Entry 7MJO (electron microscopy, 4.00 A resolution); this record covers chains D and G of the 6 polymer chains in the assembly.

Chain D:
Protein: ATP-sensitive inward rectifier potassium channel 8
From: Rattus norvegicus
UniProtKB: Q63664 (KCNJ8_RAT); residues 1-424 here = UniProt positions 1-424
Chain sequence (424 residues; numbered 1 to 424; the number before each row is that of its first residue):
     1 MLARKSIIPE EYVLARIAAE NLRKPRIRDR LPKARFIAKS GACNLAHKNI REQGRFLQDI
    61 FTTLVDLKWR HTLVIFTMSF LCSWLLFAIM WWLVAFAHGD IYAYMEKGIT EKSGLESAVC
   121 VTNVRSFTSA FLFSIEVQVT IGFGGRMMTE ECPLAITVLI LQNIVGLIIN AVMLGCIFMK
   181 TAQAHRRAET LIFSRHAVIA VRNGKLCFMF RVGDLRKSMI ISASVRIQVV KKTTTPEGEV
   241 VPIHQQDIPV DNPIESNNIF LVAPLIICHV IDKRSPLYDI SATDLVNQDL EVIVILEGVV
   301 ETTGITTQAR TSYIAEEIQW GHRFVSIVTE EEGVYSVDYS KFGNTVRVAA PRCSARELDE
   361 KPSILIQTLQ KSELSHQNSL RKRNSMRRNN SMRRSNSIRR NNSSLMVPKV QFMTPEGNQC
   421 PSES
Disordered / not traced: 1-29, 367-424
Disulfides: Cys120-Cys152
Bound ions: K+: Thr140 (shared with 1 residue of chain A; 1 residue of chain B; 1 residue of chain C)
Residues lining bound ligands:
  - ATP (adenosine-5'-triphosphate), molecule 1: Asn49, Ile50, Arg51
  - ATP, molecule 2: Ile192, Phe193, Ser194, Arg195, Leu215, Tyr339, Phe342, Gly343, Asn344
  - phosphatidylethanolamine (PTY), molecule 1: Leu57, Gln58, Ile60, Phe61, Leu64, Met173
  - phosphatidylethanolamine (PTY), molecule 2: Lys68, Trp69, Arg70, Leu73, Arg187
  - phosphatidylethanolamine (PTY), molecule 3: Glu150, Glu151, Pro153
Swiss-Prot annotation at these positions:
  - motif: Thr140 to Gly145 (Selectivity filter)
  - site: Asn170 (Role in the control of polyamine-mediated channel gating and in the blocking by intracellular magnesium)
  - modified residue: Ser6 (Phosphoserine)

Chain G:
Protein: Isoform SUR2B of ATP-binding cassette sub-family C member 9
From: Rattus norvegicus
UniProtKB: Q63563 (ABCC9_RAT), isoform Q63563-2; residue numbers follow UniProt; this construct covers 1-1545
Chain sequence (1545 residues; each row starts with the number of its first residue):
     1 MSLSFCGNNI SSYNIYHGVL QNPCFVDALN LVPHVFLLFI TFPILFIGWG SQSSKVQIHH
    61 NTWLHFPGHN LRWILTFALL FVHVCEIAEG IVSDSQRASR HLHLFMPAVM GFVATTTSIV
   121 YYHNIETSNF PKLLLALFLY WVMAFITKTI KLVKYWQLGW GMSDLRFCIT GVMVILNGLL
   181 MAVEINVIRV RRYVFFMNPQ KVKPPEDLQD LGVRFLQPFV NLLSKATYWW MNTLIISAHR
   241 KPIDLKAIGK LPIAMRAVTN YVCLKEAYEE QKKKAADHPN RTPSIWLAMY RAFGRPILLS
   301 STFRYLADLL GFAGPLCISG IVQRVNEPKN NTTRFSETLS SKEFLENAHV LAVLLFLALI
   361 LQRTFLQASY YVTIETGINL RGALLAMIYN KILRLSTSNL SMGEMTLGQI NNLVAIETNQ
   421 LMWFLFLCPN LWAMPVQIIM GVILLYNLLG SSALVGAAVI VLLAPIQYFI ATKLAEAQKS
   481 TLDYSTERLK KTNEILKGIK LLKLYAWEHI FCKSVEETRM KELSSLKTFA LYTSLSIFMN
   541 AAIPIAAVLA TFVTHAYASG NNLKPAEAFA SLSLFHILVT PLFLLSTVVR FAVKAIISVQ
   601 KLNEFLLSDE IGEDSWRTGE GTLPFESCKK HTGVQSKPIN RKQPGRYHLD NYEQARRLRP
   661 AETEDVAIKV TNGYFSWGSG LATLSNIDIR IPTGQLTMIV GQVGCGKSSL LLAILGEMQT
   721 LEGKVYWNNV NESEPSFEAT RSRSRYSVAY AAQKPWLLNA TVEENITFGS SFNRQRYKAV
   781 TDACSLQPDI DLLPFGDQTE IGERGINLSG GQRQRICVAR ALYQNTNIVF LDDPFSALDI
   841 HLSDHLMQEG ILKFLQDDKR TVVLVTHKLQ YLTHADWIIA MKDGSVLREG TLKDIQTKDV
   901 ELYEHWKTLM NRQDQELEKD MEADQTTLER KTLRRAMYSR EAKAQMEDED EEEEEEEDED
   961 DNMSTVMRLR TKMPWKTCWW YLTSGGFFLL FLMIFSKLLK HSVIVAIDYW LATWTSEYSI
  1021 NDPGKADQTF YVAGFSILCG AGIFLCLVTS LTVEWMGLTA AKNLHHNLLN KIILGPIRFF
  1081 DTTPLGLILN RFSADTNIID QHIPPTLESL TRSTLLCLSA IGMISYATPV FLIALAPLGV
  1141 AFYFIQKYFR VASKDLQELD DSTQLPLLCH FSETAEGLTT IRAFRHETRF KQRMLELTDT
  1201 NNIAYLFLSA ANRWLEVRTD YLGACIVLTA SIASISGSSN SGLVGLGLLY ALTITNYLNW
  1261 VVRNLADLEV QMGAVKKVNS FLTMESENYE GTMDPSQVPE HWPQEGEIKI HDLCVRYENN
  1321 LKPVLKHVKA YIKPGQKVGI CGRTGSGKSS LSLAFFRMVD IFDGKIVIDG IDISKLPLHT
  1381 LRSRLSIILQ DPILFSGSIR FNLDPECKCT DDRLWEALEI AQLKNMVKSL PGGLDATVTE
  1441 GGENFSVGQR QLFCLARAFV RKSSILIMDE ATASIDMATE NILQKVVMTA FADRTVVTIA
  1501 HRVHTILTAD LVIVMKRGNI LEYDTPESLL AQEDGVFASF VRADM
Disordered / not traced: 206-1545
Disulfides: Cys6-Cys24
Covalently attached groups: N-acetylglucosamine (NAG) linked to Asn9
Swiss-Prot annotation at these positions:
  - binding site (ATP): Gly701 to Ser708, Gly1342 to Ser1349
  - glycosylation (N-linked (GlcNAc...) asparagine): Asn9, Asn330, Asn331
From the paper describing this entry:
  - binding site for Glyburide: Trp423, Tyr1205

How chain D and chain G interact:
Contacting residue pairs (22; chain D residue first):
  Ile50(D) - Ser54(G)
  Glu52(D) - Gln200(G)
  Arg55(D) - Phe130(G)
  Phe56(D) - Lys132(G)
  Leu57(D) - Phe130(G)  hydrophobic
  Leu57(D) - Leu133(G)  hydrophobic
  Thr63(D) - Gly48(G)
  Thr63(D) - Trp49(G)
  Thr63(D) - Gly50(G)  hydrogen bond (side chain-backbone)
  Thr63(D) - Ser51(G)  hydrogen bond (side chain-backbone)
  His71(D) - Phe46(G)
  Val74(D) - Phe46(G)  hydrophobic
  Ile75(D) - Pro43(G)  hydrophobic
  Cys82(D) - Phe39(G)  hydrophobic
  Ile89(D) - Leu31(G)  hydrophobic
  Trp92(D) - Phe5(G)  hydrophobic
  Phe96(D) - Cys6(G)  hydrophobic
  Phe96(D) - Cys24(G)  hydrophobic
  Phe96(D) - Phe25(G)  hydrophobic
  Tyr102(D) - Tyr13(G)
  Tyr102(D) - Asn14(G)
  Glu106(D) - Ile10(G)
Other interface residues (no listed pair), chain D (21 interface residues in all): Gly54, Asp59, Ile60, Leu85, Leu86, Leu93
Other interface residues (no listed pair), chain G (25 interface residues in all): Ser11, Ala28, Val32, Val35, Asn129

In short:
Chain D and chain G form an interface of 21 and 25 residues respectively; the contacts include 2 hydrogen
bonds. Among the polar pairs are Thr63(D)-Gly50(G) and Thr63(D)-Ser51(G). Bound to chain D: ATP and 3 copies
of phosphatidylethanolamine. Covalently linked N-acetylglucosamine: at Asn9(G). The paper reports a binding
site for Glyburide at Trp423(G) and Tyr1205(G).
Chain D is ATP-sensitive inward rectifier potassium channel 8 and chain G is Isoform SUR2B of ATP-binding
cassette sub-family C member 9, both from Rattus norvegicus; the structure, Vascular KATP channel: Kir6.1
SUR2B quatrefoil-like conformation 1, was determined by electron microscopy, deposited together with 7MIT,
7MJP and 7MJQ.
